6XBZ - chains H and I of the 3 polymer chains in the assembly; structure by electron microscopy, 2.80 A resolution.

# Chain H
Name: CDK-activating kinase assembly factor MAT1
From: Homo sapiens
UniProtKB: P51948 (MAT1_HUMAN); residue numbers follow UniProt; this construct covers 1-309
Chain sequence (328 residues; each row starts with the number of its first residue; numbers below 1 keep their minus sign (Met-18 is residue -18)):
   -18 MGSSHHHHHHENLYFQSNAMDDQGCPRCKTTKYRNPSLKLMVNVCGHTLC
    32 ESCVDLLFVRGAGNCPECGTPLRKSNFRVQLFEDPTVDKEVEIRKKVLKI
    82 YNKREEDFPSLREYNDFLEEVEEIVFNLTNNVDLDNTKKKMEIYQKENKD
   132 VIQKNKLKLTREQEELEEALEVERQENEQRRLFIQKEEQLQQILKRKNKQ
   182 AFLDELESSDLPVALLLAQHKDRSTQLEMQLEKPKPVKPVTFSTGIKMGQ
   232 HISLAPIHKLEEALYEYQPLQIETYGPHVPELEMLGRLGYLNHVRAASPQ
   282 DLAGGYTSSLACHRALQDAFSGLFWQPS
Unresolved in the structure: -18 to 243, 309
Sequence notes: initiating methionine (-18); expression tag (-17 to 0)

# Chain I
Name: Cyclin-H
From: Homo sapiens
UniProtKB: P51946 (CCNH_HUMAN); numbering as in UniProt (aligned over 1-323)
Chain sequence (323 residues; each row starts with the number of its first residue):
     1 MYHNSSQKRHWTFSSEEQLARLRADANRKFRCKAVANGKVLPNDPVFLEP
    51 HEEMTLCKYYEKRLLEFCSVFKPAMPRSVVGTACMYFKRFYLNNSVMEYH
   101 PRIIMLTCAFLACKVDEFNVSSPQFVGNLRESPLGQEKALEQILEYELLL
   151 IQQLNFHLIVHNPYRPFEGFLIDLKTRYPILENPEILRKTADDFLNRIAL
   201 TDAYLLYTPSQIALTAILSSASRAGITMESYLSESLMLKENRTCLSQLLD
   251 IMKSMRNLVKKYEPPRSEEVAVLKQKLERCHSAELALNVITKKRKGYEDD
   301 DYVSKKSKHEEEEWTDDDLVESL
Unresolved in the structure: 39-41, 285-323
Swiss-Prot annotation at these positions:
  - modified residue: Ser5 (Phosphoserine), Ser132 (Phosphoserine), Ser304 (Phosphoserine), Thr315 (Phosphothreonine), Ser322 (Phosphoserine)
  - mutagenesis: Ser5 (S5A: No effect on the transcriptional activity of the reconstituted TFIIH complex), Ser304 (S304A: No effect on the transcriptional activity of the reconstituted TFIIH complex)

# Chain H / chain I interface
Residue-residue contacts (51; chain H residue first):
  Ile253(H) with His3(I); Asn4(I)
  Thr255(H) with His3(I)
  Leu269(H) with Thr176(I)
  Gly270(H) with Thr176(I)
  Tyr271(H) with Asp173(I); Thr176(I); Arg177(I), hydrogen bond
  His274(H) with Lys175(I); Thr176(I)
  Val275(H) with Ile172(I), hydrophobic
  Cys293(H) with Ile172(I), hydrophobic
  Arg295(H) with Arg165(I)
  Ala296(H) with Arg165(I); Gly169(I); Ile172(I), hydrophobic
  Leu297(H) with Gly169(I); Ile172(I), hydrophobic
  Asp299(H) with Met1(I); Arg165(I), salt bridge; Pro166(I); Ser210(I), hydrogen bond (backbone-side chain)
  Ala300(H) with Pro166(I); Gly169(I); Phe170(I); Ser210(I), hydrogen bond (backbone-side chain)
  Phe301(H) with Phe170(I), hydrophobic; Asp173(I)
  Ser302(H) with Met1(I); Tyr2(I); His3(I); Ser210(I)
  Gly303(H) with Thr208(I), hydrogen bond (backbone-side chain); Ser210(I); Gln211(I)
  Leu304(H) with Phe170(I), hydrophobic; Ser210(I); Gln211(I), hydrogen bond (backbone-side chain); Leu214(I), hydrophobic; Leu248(I)
  Phe305(H) with Leu238(I), hydrophobic; Cys244(I), hydrophobic
  Trp306(H) with Tyr2(I); Lys8(I); Thr12(I); Thr208(I); Gln211(I), hydrogen bond (backbone-side chain)
  Gln307(H) with Gln247(I), hydrogen bond
  Pro308(H) with Thr12(I); Phe13(I); Ser14(I)
Other interface residues (no listed pair), chain H (25 interface residues in all): Glu254, Tyr256, Pro258, Gln298
Other interface residues (no listed pair), chain I (30 interface residues in all): Glu168, Leu206, Tyr231, Leu236, Ile251
The authors on this interface:
  - interface residues, chain H: Thr288(H)

# Overview
25 residues of chain H and 30 residues of chain I are in contact, with 7 hydrogen bonds and 1 salt bridge.
Polar contacts include Asp299(H)-Arg165(I), Tyr271(H)-Arg177(I) and Asp299(H)-Ser210(I). From UniProt: 2
mutagenesis sites on chain I. From the paper: the interface residue Thr288(H).
Chain H is CDK-activating kinase assembly factor MAT1 and chain I is Cyclin-H, both from Homo sapiens; the
structure, Structure of the human CDK-activating kinase, was determined by electron microscopy together with
6XD3 from the same study.
